Entry 2INP (X-ray diffraction, 2.30 A resolution); this record covers chains B and E of the 7 polymer chains in the assembly.

Chain B:
Molecule: Phenol hydroxylase component phN
Organism: Pseudomonas stutzeri
UniProt: Q84AQ2 (Q84AQ2_PSEST); numbering as in UniProt (aligned over 6-499)
Amino-acid sequence (494 residues; numbered 6 to 499; the number before each row is that of its first residue):
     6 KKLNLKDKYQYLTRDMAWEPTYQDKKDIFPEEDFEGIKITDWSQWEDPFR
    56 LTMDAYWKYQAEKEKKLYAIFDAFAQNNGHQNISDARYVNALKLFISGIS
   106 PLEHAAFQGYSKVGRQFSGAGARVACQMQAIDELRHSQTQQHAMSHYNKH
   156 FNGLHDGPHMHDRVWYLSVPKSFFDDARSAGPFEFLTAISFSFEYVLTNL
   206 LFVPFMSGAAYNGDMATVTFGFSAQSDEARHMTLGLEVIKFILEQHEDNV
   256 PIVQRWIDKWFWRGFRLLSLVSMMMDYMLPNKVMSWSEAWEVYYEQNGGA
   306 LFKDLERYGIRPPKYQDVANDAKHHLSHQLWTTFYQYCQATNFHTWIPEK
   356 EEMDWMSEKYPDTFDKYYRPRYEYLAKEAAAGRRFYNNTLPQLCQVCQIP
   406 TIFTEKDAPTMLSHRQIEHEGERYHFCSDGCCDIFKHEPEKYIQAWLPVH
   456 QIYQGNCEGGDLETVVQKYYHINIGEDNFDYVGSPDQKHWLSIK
Unresolved in the structure: 499
Bound ions: Fe ion site 1: Glu-108, Glu-138, His-141; Fe ion site 2: Glu-199, Glu-233, His-236; Zn2+: Cys-399, Cys-402, Cys-432, Cys-436
What the authors report for this chain:
  - specificity-determining residues: Leu-107 (proposed by the authors, not directly observed)

Chain E:
Molecule: Phenol hydroxylase component phO
Organism: Pseudomonas stutzeri
UniProt: Q84AQ1 (Q84AQ1_PSEST); numbering as in UniProt (aligned over 2-119)
Amino-acid sequence (118 residues; each row starts with the number of its first residue):
     2 SVNALYDYKFEPKDKVENFHGMQLLYVYWPDHLLFCAPFALLVQPGMTFS
    52 ALVDEILKPATAAHPDSAKADFLNAEWLLNDEPFTPKADASLKEQGIDHK
   102 SMLTVTTPGLKGMANAGY

Interface between chain B and chain E:
Contacting residue pairs (96; chain B residue first):
  Pro-35(B) with Leu-6(E)
  Phe-39(B) with Asn-4(E); Ala-5(E); Leu-6(E), hydrophobic
  Glu-40(B) with Asn-4(E), hydrogen bond (backbone-side chain)
  Thr-338(B) with Cys-37(E)
  Gln-341(B) with Leu-35(E), hydrogen bond (side chain-backbone); Phe-36(E); Cys-37(E)
  Tyr-342(B) with Cys-37(E), hydrophobic
  Lys-371(B) with Ala-117(E)
  Pro-375(B) with Ala-115(E), hydrophobic
  Arg-376(B) with Leu-34(E); Tyr-119(E)
  Tyr-379(B) with Leu-35(E), hydrophobic; Ala-64(E), hydrogen bond (side chain-backbone); Pro-66(E); Met-114(E), hydrophobic; Tyr-119(E), hydrophobic
  Leu-380(B) with Tyr-119(E)
  Phe-390(B) with Leu-35(E); Phe-36(E), hydrophobic; Ala-64(E), hydrophobic
  Asn-392(B) with Phe-36(E)
  Thr-394(B) with Phe-40(E); Leu-42(E); Ala-61(E)
  Leu-395(B) with Phe-40(E); Ala-41(E), hydrogen bond (backbone-backbone)
  Pro-396(B) with Ala-38(E), hydrophobic; Pro-39(E); Ala-41(E)
  Gln-397(B) with Tyr-27(E); Pro-39(E), hydrogen bond (backbone-backbone); Ala-41(E); Met-103(E), hydrogen bond
  Thr-406(B) with Cys-37(E); Ala-38(E); Pro-39(E)
  Ile-407(B) with Cys-37(E); Ala-38(E), hydrophobic
  Pro-414(B) with Leu-34(E)
  Thr-415(B) with Tyr-29(E); Asp-32(E); Leu-34(E); Ala-117(E), hydrogen bond (side chain-backbone); Gly-118(E)
  Met-416(B) with Tyr-29(E)
  Leu-417(B) with Tyr-29(E), hydrogen bond (backbone-side chain); Leu-34(E), hydrophobic
  His-419(B) with Met-103(E)
  Gln-421(B) with Asn-81(E), hydrogen bond; Asp-82(E); Met-103(E)
  Glu-427(B) with Lys-16(E)
  Arg-428(B) with Asn-81(E); Asp-99(E), salt bridge; His-100(E); Lys-101(E), hydrogen bond (backbone-side chain); Ser-102(E), hydrogen bond
  Tyr-429(B) with Pro-13(E); Lys-101(E)
  His-430(B) with Tyr-27(E); Lys-101(E), hydrogen bond (side chain-backbone); Met-103(E)
  His-442(B) with Ser-2(E), hydrogen bond (backbone-backbone)
  Glu-443(B) with Val-3(E)
  Glu-445(B) with Ser-2(E); Val-3(E), hydrogen bond (side chain-backbone); Tyr-9(E); Lys-10(E); Phe-11(E)
  Lys-446(B) with Val-3(E); Tyr-9(E)
  Ile-448(B) with Phe-11(E); Pro-13(E); Lys-14(E), hydrogen bond (backbone-backbone)
  Gln-449(B) with Tyr-9(E), hydrogen bond; Phe-11(E); Lys-14(E)
  Ala-450(B) with Lys-14(E)
  Val-454(B) with Ala-41(E), hydrophobic
  His-455(B) with Asp-15(E), salt bridge; Phe-20(E); Leu-25(E); Tyr-27(E), hydrogen bond
  Gln-456(B) with Lys-14(E); Asp-15(E)
  Tyr-458(B) with Leu-25(E), hydrophobic; Ala-41(E), hydrogen bond (side chain-backbone); Leu-43(E), hydrophobic
  Gln-459(B) with Lys-14(E), hydrogen bond (side chain-backbone); Asp-15(E), hydrogen bond; Asn-19(E); Phe-20(E); His-21(E)
Other interface residues (no listed pair), chain B (47 interface residues in all): Glu-36, Arg-260, Tyr-372, Pro-405, Trp-451, Leu-452
Other interface residues (no listed pair), chain E (46 interface residues in all): Glu-12, Val-17

Summary:
The interface between chain B and chain E involves 47 residues on one side and 46 on the other, with 20
hydrogen bonds and 2 salt bridges. Among the polar pairs are Arg-428(B)/Asp-99(E), His-455(B)/Asp-15(E) and
Glu-40(B)/Asn-4(E). Glu-108(B), Glu-138(B) and His-141(B) coordinate Fe ion site 1. From the paper: the
specificity determinant Leu-107(B).
Here chain B is Phenol hydroxylase component phN and chain E is Phenol hydroxylase component phO, both from
Pseudomonas stutzeri. Entry 2INP (Structure of the Phenol Hydroxylase-Regulatory Protein Complex) was
determined by X-ray diffraction together with 2INN from the same study.
